Entry 6W7I (X-ray diffraction, 2.10 A resolution); this record covers chains A and B.

Chain A (and B):
Molecule: Farnesyl pyrophosphate synthase
From: Leishmania major
Notes: EC 2.5.1.1, 2.5.1.10; chain B of this document is another copy of the same molecule, construct and numbering; everything in this record applies to it too
Reference sequence: Q4QBL1 (Q4QBL1_LEIMA); numbering as in UniProt (aligned over 2-362)
Amino-acid sequence (362 residues; each row starts with the number of its first residue):
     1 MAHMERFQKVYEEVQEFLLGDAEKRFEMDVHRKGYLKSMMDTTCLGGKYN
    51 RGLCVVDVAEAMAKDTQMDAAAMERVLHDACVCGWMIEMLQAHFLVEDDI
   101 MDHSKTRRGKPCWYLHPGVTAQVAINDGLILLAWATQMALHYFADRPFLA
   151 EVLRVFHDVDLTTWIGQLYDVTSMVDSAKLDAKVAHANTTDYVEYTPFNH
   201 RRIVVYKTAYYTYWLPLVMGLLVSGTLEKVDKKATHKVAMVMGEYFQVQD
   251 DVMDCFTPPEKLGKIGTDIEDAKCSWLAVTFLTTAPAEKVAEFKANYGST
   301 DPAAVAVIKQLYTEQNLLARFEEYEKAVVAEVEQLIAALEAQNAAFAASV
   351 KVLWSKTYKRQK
Construct notes: expression tag (1); engineered mutation Trp164 (Thr in Q4QBL1)
Modified / non-standard residues: Met1 (N-formylmethionine; FME)
Bound ions: Ca2+ site 1: Asp98, Asp102 (together with 3-butyl-1-(2,2-diphosphonoethyl)pyridinium); Ca2+ site 2: Asp250 (together with 3-butyl-1-(2,2-diphosphonoethyl)pyridinium)
Ligand contacts:
  - 3-butyl-1-(2,2-diphosphonoethyl)pyridinium (476): Phe94, Leu95, Glu97, Asp98, Asp99, Met101, Asp102, Arg107, Thr163, Trp164, Gln167, Asp170, Lys207, Thr208, Tyr211, Gln247, Asp250, Lys264, Asp268
  - isopentyl pyrophosphate (IPR): Gly47, Lys48, Arg51, Gln91, Leu95, Arg107, Arg108, Thr208, Tyr211, Thr212, Phe246, Gln247, Asp250, Lys264, Arg360, Lys362
What the authors report for this chain:
  - mutagenesis - T164W: decreased binding to FPP
  - mutagenesis - T164W: decreased binding to GPP
  - mutagenesis - T164W: unchanged stability
  - Ca2+ coordination: Asp98 to Asp102, Asp250 to Asp254
  - mutagenesis - E97F, E97W, E97Y: unchanged catalytic activity

Chain A / chain B interface:
Pairs across the interface - 111 pairs, chain A then chain B:
  Arg25(A) - Asp158(B)  salt bridge
  Arg25(A) - Tyr206(B)  hydrogen bond (backbone-side chain)
  Phe26(A) - Leu161(B)  hydrophobic
  Phe26(A) - Thr162(B)
  Phe26(A) - Ile165(B)  hydrophobic
  Phe26(A) - Tyr169(B)  hydrogen bond (backbone-side chain)
  Phe26(A) - Tyr206(B)
  Glu27(A) - Tyr169(B)
  Glu27(A) - Phe198(B)
  Glu27(A) - Arg201(B)  salt bridge
  Glu27(A) - Arg202(B)  hydrogen bond (backbone-side chain)
  Glu27(A) - Tyr206(B)  hydrogen bond
  Met28(A) - Ile165(B)  hydrophobic
  Met28(A) - Tyr169(B)  hydrogen bond (backbone-side chain)
  Asp29(A) - Arg202(B)  salt bridge
  His31(A) - Ser177(B)
  His31(A) - Ala178(B)
  Arg32(A) - Tyr169(B)
  Arg32(A) - Thr172(B)  hydrogen bond
  Arg32(A) - Ser177(B)
  Arg32(A) - Arg202(B)
  Tyr35(A) - Leu180(B)  hydrophobic
  Leu36(A) - Leu168(B)  hydrophobic
  His93(A) - Leu129(B)
  Glu97(A) - Ile125(B)
  Ile100(A) - Ile125(B)  hydrophobic
  Met101(A) - Gln122(B)
  Met101(A) - Asn126(B)
  Trp113(A) - Ala182(B)  hydrophobic
  His116(A) - Ala182(B)
  His116(A) - Lys183(B)  hydrogen bond
  Pro117(A) - Ala182(B)
  Pro117(A) - Lys183(B)
  Pro117(A) - Ala185(B)
  Gly118(A) - Asp181(B)
  Gly118(A) - Ala182(B)  hydrogen bond (backbone-backbone)
  Gly118(A) - Val184(B)
  Gly118(A) - Ala185(B)
  Val119(A) - Ala182(B)  hydrophobic
  Gln122(A) - Met101(B)  hydrogen bond (side chain-backbone)
  Gln122(A) - His103(B)
  Ile125(A) - Glu97(B)
  Ile125(A) - Ile100(B)  hydrophobic
  Ile125(A) - Ile125(B)  hydrophobic
  Asn126(A) - Trp164(B)  hydrogen bond (side chain-backbone)
  Asn126(A) - Gln167(B)
  Asn126(A) - Leu168(B)
  Leu129(A) - His93(B)
  Leu129(A) - Leu129(B)  hydrophobic
  Leu129(A) - Trp164(B)
  Ile130(A) - Trp164(B)
  Ile130(A) - Ile165(B)  hydrophobic
  Leu132(A) - Leu132(B)  hydrophobic
  Ala133(A) - Leu161(B)  hydrophobic
  Ala133(A) - Trp164(B)  hydrophobic
  Trp134(A) - Leu161(B)
  Thr136(A) - His157(B)
  Gln137(A) - His157(B)
  Gln137(A) - Asp158(B)  hydrogen bond
  Gln137(A) - Leu161(B)
  Leu140(A) - Arg154(B)  hydrogen bond (backbone-side chain)
  Ala144(A) - Arg154(B)
  Arg154(A) - Leu140(B)  hydrogen bond (side chain-backbone)
  His157(A) - Thr136(B)
  His157(A) - Gln137(B)
  His157(A) - His157(B)
  Asp158(A) - Arg25(B)  salt bridge
  Asp158(A) - Gln137(B)
  Leu161(A) - Phe26(B)  hydrophobic
  Leu161(A) - Ala133(B)  hydrophobic
  Leu161(A) - Gln137(B)
  Thr162(A) - Phe26(B)
  Trp164(A) - Asn126(B)  hydrogen bond (backbone-side chain)
  Trp164(A) - Leu129(B)  hydrophobic
  Ile165(A) - Phe26(B)  hydrophobic
  Ile165(A) - Met28(B)  hydrophobic
  Ile165(A) - Ile130(B)  hydrophobic
  Gln167(A) - Asn126(B)
  Leu168(A) - Leu36(B)  hydrophobic
  Leu168(A) - Asn126(B)  hydrogen bond (backbone-side chain)
  Tyr169(A) - Phe26(B)  hydrogen bond (side chain-backbone)
  Tyr169(A) - Glu27(B)
  Tyr169(A) - Met28(B)  hydrogen bond (side chain-backbone)
  Tyr169(A) - Arg32(B)
  Val171(A) - Val123(B)  hydrophobic
  Val171(A) - Asn126(B)
  Thr172(A) - Arg32(B)  hydrogen bond
  Ser177(A) - His31(B)
  Ser177(A) - Arg32(B)
  Ala178(A) - His31(B)
  Leu180(A) - Arg32(B)
  Leu180(A) - Tyr35(B)  hydrophobic
  Asp181(A) - Gly118(B)
  Ala182(A) - Trp113(B)  hydrophobic
  Ala182(A) - His116(B)
  Ala182(A) - Pro117(B)
  Ala182(A) - Gly118(B)  hydrogen bond (backbone-backbone)
  Ala182(A) - Val119(B)  hydrophobic
  Lys183(A) - Pro117(B)
  Val184(A) - Gly118(B)
  Ala185(A) - Pro117(B)
  Ala185(A) - Gly118(B)
  Phe198(A) - Glu27(B)
  Arg201(A) - Glu27(B)  salt bridge
  Arg202(A) - Phe26(B)
  Arg202(A) - Glu27(B)  hydrogen bond (side chain-backbone)
  Arg202(A) - Asp29(B)  salt bridge
  Arg202(A) - Arg32(B)
  Tyr206(A) - Arg25(B)  hydrogen bond (side chain-backbone)
  Tyr206(A) - Phe26(B)
  Tyr206(A) - Glu27(B)  hydrogen bond
Other interface residues (no listed pair), chain A (62 interface residues in all): Ser38, Thr42, Val123, Asp127, Leu149, Leu153, Asp160, Ser173
Other interface residues (no listed pair), chain B (62 interface residues in all): Ser38, Asp127, Trp134, Ala144, Leu149, Leu153, Asp160, Val171, Ser173

In short:
Chain A and chain B each contribute 62 residues to their interface; the contacts include 22 hydrogen bonds and
6 salt bridges. Polar pairs include Arg25(A)-Asp158(B), Glu27(A)-Arg201(B) and Asp29(A)-Arg202(B). The paper
reports that T164W of chain A reduces binding to FPP; Ca2+ coordination by Asp98(A) and Asp250(A); 4
substitutions were tested in all.
Chain A and chain B are both Farnesyl pyrophosphate synthase (Leishmania major); the structure, LmFPPS mutant
T164W in complex with 476A, IPP & Ca, was determined by X-ray diffraction, deposited together with 6VJC and
6WW1.
